4LV0 - chain A; structure by X-ray diffraction, 1.65 A resolution.

[Chain A]
Name: Beta-lactamase
From: Escherichia coli
Notes: EC 3.5.2.6
UniProt: P00811 (AMPC_ECOLI); residues 4-361 here correspond to UniProt positions 20-377 (UniProt number = residue number + 16)
Amino-acid sequence (358 residues; each row starts with the number of its first residue):
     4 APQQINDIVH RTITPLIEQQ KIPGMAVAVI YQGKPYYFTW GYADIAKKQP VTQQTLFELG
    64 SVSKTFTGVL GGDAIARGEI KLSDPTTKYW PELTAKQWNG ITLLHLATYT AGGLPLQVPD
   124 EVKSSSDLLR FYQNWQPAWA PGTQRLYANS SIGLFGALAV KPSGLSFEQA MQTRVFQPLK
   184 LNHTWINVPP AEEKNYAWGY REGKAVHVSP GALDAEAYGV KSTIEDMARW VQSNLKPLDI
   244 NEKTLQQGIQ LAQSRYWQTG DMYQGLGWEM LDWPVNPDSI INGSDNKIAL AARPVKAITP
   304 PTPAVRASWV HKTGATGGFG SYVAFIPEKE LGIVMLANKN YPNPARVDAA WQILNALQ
Covalently attached groups: m-aminophenylboronic acid (APB) linked to Ser64
Modified / non-standard residues: Ser64 (1.45)
Ligand contacts: m-aminophenylboronic acid (APB): Gly63, Lys67, Leu119, Gln120, Tyr150, Asn152, Tyr221, Gly317, Ala318
What the authors report for this chain:
  - binding site for m-aminophenylboronic acid: Ser64
  - catalytic residues: Ser64 (citing earlier work)

[In short]
Covalently linked m-aminophenylboronic acid: at Ser64. The paper reports the catalytic residue Ser64; a
binding site for m-aminophenylboronic acid at Ser64.
Chain A is Beta-lactamase (Escherichia coli); the structure, AmpC beta-lactamase in complex with m-aminophenyl
boronic acid, was determined by X-ray diffraction (same publication as 4M8T, 4LV1, 4LV2 and 4LV3).
